9JCO - chains A and N of the 5 polymer chains in the assembly; structure by electron microscopy, 2.36 A resolution.

== Chain A ==
Name: Guanine nucleotide-binding protein G(s) subunit alpha
Organism: Homo sapiens
Amino-acid sequence (361 residues; each row starts with the number of its first residue):
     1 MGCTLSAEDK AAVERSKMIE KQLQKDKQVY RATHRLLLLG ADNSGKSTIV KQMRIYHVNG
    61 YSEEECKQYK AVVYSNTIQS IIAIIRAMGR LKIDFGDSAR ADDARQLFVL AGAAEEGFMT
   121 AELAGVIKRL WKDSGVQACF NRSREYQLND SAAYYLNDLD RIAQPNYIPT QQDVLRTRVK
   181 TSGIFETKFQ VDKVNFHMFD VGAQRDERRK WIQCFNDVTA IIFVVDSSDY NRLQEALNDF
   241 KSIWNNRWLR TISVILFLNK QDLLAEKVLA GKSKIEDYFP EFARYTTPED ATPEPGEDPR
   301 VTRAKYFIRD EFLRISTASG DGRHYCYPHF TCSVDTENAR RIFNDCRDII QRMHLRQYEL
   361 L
Not modelled in the structure: 1-5, 57-179

== Chain N ==
Name: Nanobody 35
Organism: Lama glama
Notes: antibody fragment or engineered binder
Amino-acid sequence (128 residues; row label = number of the first residue in the row):
     1 QVQLQESGGG LVQPGGSLRL SCAASGFTFS NYKMNWVRQA PGKGLEWVSD ISQSGASISY
    61 TGSVKGRFTI SRDNAKNTLY LQMNSLKPED TAVYYCARCP APFTRDCFDV TSTTYAYRGQ
   121 GTQVTVSS
Not modelled in the structure: 127-128
Disulfides: Cys22-Cys96, Cys99-Cys107

== Chain A / chain N interface ==
Contacting residue pairs (31; chain A residue first):
  Arg205(A) - Thr113(N)
  Asp206(A) - Asp109(N)
  Asp206(A) - Ser112(N)
  Asp206(A) - Thr113(N)  hydrogen bond
  Glu207(A) - Asp109(N)
  Glu207(A) - Ser112(N)  hydrogen bond
  Glu207(A) - Tyr115(N)
  Arg208(A) - Phe108(N)
  Arg208(A) - Asp109(N)  hydrogen bond (backbone-side chain)
  Arg209(A) - Pro100(N)
  Arg209(A) - Phe108(N)
  Arg209(A) - Asp109(N)  salt bridge
  Arg209(A) - Tyr115(N)
  Asn231(A) - Lys43(N)
  Gln234(A) - Trp47(N)
  Gln234(A) - Thr61(N)
  Glu235(A) - Trp47(N)
  Glu235(A) - Thr111(N)  hydrogen bond
  Asn238(A) - Trp47(N)
  Ser242(A) - Cys107(N)
  Ser242(A) - Phe108(N)
  Ile243(A) - Phe108(N)
  Asn245(A) - Arg105(N)
  Asn245(A) - Asp106(N)
  Asn246(A) - Asp106(N)
  Asn246(A) - Phe108(N)
  Arg247(A) - Asp106(N)
  Tyr278(A) - Gly62(N)
  Tyr278(A) - Ser63(N)
  Pro280(A) - Gly62(N)
  Glu281(A) - Lys65(N)  salt bridge
Also at the interface, not in a pair above, chain A (20 interface residues in all): Asp239, Leu249, Asp277
Also at the interface, not in a pair above, chain N (20 interface residues in all): Leu45, Glu46, Thr114, Tyr117

== Overview ==
Chain A and chain N each contribute 20 residues to their interface; the contacts include 4 hydrogen bonds and
2 salt bridges. Polar pairs include Arg209(A)-Asp109(N), Glu281(A)-Lys65(N) and Asp206(A)-Thr113(N).
Chain A is Guanine nucleotide-binding protein G(s) subunit alpha (Homo sapiens) and chain N is Nanobody 35
(Lama glama); the structure, Cryo-EM structure of the proton-sensing GPCR (GPR4)-Gs protein complex at pH 6.5,
was determined by electron microscopy, deposited together with 9JCP and 9JCQ.
